3LC0 - chain A; structure by X-ray diffraction, 1.80 A resolution.

Chain A:
Name: Histidyl-tRNA synthetase
Organism: Trypanosoma cruzi
Notes: EC 6.1.1.21
Reference sequence: Q4DA54 (Q4DA54_TRYCR); residue numbers follow UniProt; this construct covers 45-478
Amino-acid sequence (456 residues; numbered -21 to 478; 44 numbers in that range are skipped by the numbering (no residue carries them; nothing is unmodelled there); the number before each row is that of its first residue; numbers below 1 keep their minus sign (Met-21 is residue -21)):
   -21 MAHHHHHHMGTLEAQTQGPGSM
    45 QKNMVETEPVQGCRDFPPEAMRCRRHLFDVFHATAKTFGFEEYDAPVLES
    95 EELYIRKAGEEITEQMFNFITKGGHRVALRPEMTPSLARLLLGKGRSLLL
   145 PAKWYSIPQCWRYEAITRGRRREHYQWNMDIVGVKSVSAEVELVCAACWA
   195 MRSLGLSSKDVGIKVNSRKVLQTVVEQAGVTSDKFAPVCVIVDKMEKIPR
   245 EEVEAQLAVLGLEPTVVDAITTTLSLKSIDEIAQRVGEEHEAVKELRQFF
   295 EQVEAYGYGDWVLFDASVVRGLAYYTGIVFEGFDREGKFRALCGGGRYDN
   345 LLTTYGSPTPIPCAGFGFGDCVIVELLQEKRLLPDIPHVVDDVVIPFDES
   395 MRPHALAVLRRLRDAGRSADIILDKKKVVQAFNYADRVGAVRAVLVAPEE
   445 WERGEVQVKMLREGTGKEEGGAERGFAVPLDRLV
Unresolved in the structure: -21 to 0, 45-46, 160-164, 456-467
Sequence notes: expression tag (-21 to 0)
Small-molecule neighbours: histidine (HIS): Ile106, Glu126, Thr128, Gln170, Asn172, Asp174, Arg314, Leu316, Tyr318, Tyr319, Gly338, Gly339, Gly340, Tyr342, Gly359, Phe360, Gly361
What the authors report for this chain:
  - conformationally variable residues (loop rearrangement, order/disorder transition): Glu158 to Arg165, Glu220 to Lys241, Arg314 to Tyr318
  - binding site for histidine: Arg314 to Tyr318
  - catalytic residues: Arg314 (citing earlier work)

Summary:
Ligands of chain A: histidine. The paper reports the catalytic residue Arg314; a binding site for histidine at
Arg314.
Chain A is Histidyl-tRNA synthetase (Trypanosoma cruzi); the structure, Histidyl-tRNA synthetase from
Trypanosoma cruzi (Histidine complex), was determined by X-ray diffraction, deposited together with 3HRI and
3HRK.
